Entry 8XO5 (X-ray diffraction, 1.21 A resolution); this record covers chains A and B.

Chain A:
Molecule: Fusion glycoprotein F1
UniProt: P69353 (FUS_MEASE); residue numbers follow UniProt; this construct covers 145-184
Chain sequence (42 residues; numbered 144 to 185; the number before each row is that of its first residue):
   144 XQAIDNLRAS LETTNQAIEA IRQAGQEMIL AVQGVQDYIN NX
Construct notes: acetylation (144); amidation (185)
Modified positions: ACE (acetyl group) at position 144; NH2 (amino group) at position 185

Chain B:
Molecule: Measles virus fusion inhibitor MEK28
Chain sequence (30 residues; each row starts with the number of its first residue):
   458 XVEENLKKAE EKLKKAEELL KKSEEILKKX
Modified positions: ACE (acetyl group) at position 458; NH2 (amino group) at position 487

Chain A / chain B interface:
Pairs across the interface (33; chain A residue first):
  Asn149(A) - Ile483(B)  hydrogen bond (side chain-backbone)
  Asn149(A) - Lys486(B)
  Asn149(A) - NH2_487(B)  hydrogen bond (side chain-backbone)
  Leu150(A) - Leu484(B)  hydrophobic
  Ala152(A) - Ile483(B)
  Ser153(A) - Ser480(B)  hydrogen bond
  Ser153(A) - Ile483(B)
  Ser153(A) - Leu484(B)
  Thr156(A) - Leu476(B)
  Thr156(A) - Lys479(B)
  Thr156(A) - Ser480(B)
  Thr156(A) - Ile483(B)
  Thr157(A) - Ser480(B)  hydrogen bond
  Gln159(A) - Leu476(B)
  Ala160(A) - Ala473(B)
  Ala160(A) - Leu476(B)  hydrophobic
  Ala160(A) - Leu477(B)  hydrophobic
  Ala163(A) - Lys469(B)
  Ala163(A) - Ala473(B)  hydrophobic
  Ile164(A) - Ala473(B)  hydrophobic
  Gln166(A) - Lys469(B)  hydrogen bond
  Ala167(A) - Ala466(B)
  Ala167(A) - Lys469(B)
  Ala167(A) - Leu470(B)  hydrophobic
  Glu170(A) - Asn462(B)
  Glu170(A) - Lys465(B)
  Met171(A) - Ala466(B)  hydrophobic
  Leu173(A) - Asn462(B)
  Ala174(A) - Val459(B)
  Ala174(A) - Asn462(B)
  Ala174(A) - Leu463(B)  hydrophobic
  Gly177(A) - Val459(B)
  Val178(A) - Val459(B)
Interface residues without a listed pair, chain B (17 interface residues in all): Lys472

In short:
Chain A and chain B form an interface of 18 and 17 residues respectively, with 5 hydrogen bonds. Polar pairs
include Asn149(A)-Ile483(B), Asn149(A)-NH2_487(B) and Ser153(A)-Ser480(B).
Here chain A is Fusion glycoprotein F1 and chain B is Measles virus fusion inhibitor MEK28. Entry 8XO5
(Crystal structure of measles virus fusion inhibitor MEK28 complexed with F protein HR1 (HR1-40) (H3 space
...) was determined by X-ray diffraction, deposited together with 8XNE, 8XO2, 8XO3, 8XO4, 8XO6, 8XO7 and 8XO8.
